PDB entry 3EN1 | X-ray diffraction, 3.20 A resolution | chains A and B

[Chain A]
Name: Benzene 1,2-dioxygenase subunit alpha
Organism: Pseudomonas putida
Notes: EC 1.14.12.11
UniProtKB: P0C618 (BNZA_PSEPU); residues 1-450 here = UniProt positions 1-450
Amino-acid sequence (450 residues; each row starts with the number of its first residue):
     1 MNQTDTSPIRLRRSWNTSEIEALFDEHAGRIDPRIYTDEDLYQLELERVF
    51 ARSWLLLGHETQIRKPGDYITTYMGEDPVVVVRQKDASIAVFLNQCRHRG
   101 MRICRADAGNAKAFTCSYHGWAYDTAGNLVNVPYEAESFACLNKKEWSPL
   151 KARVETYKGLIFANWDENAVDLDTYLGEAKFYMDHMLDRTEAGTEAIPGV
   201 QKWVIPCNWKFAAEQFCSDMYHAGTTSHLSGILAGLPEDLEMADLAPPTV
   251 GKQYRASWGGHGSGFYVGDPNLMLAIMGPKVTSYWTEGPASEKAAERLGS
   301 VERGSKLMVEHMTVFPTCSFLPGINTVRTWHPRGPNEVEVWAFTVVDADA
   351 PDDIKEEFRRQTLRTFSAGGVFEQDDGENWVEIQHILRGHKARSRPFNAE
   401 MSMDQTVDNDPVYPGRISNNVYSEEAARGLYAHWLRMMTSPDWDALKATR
Not modelled in the structure: 1-14, 239-240, 441-450
Ion coordination: 2Fe-2S cluster Fe: Cys-96, His-98, Cys-116, His-119; Fe2+: His-222, His-228, Asp-376
Ligand contacts:
  - 2Fe-2S cluster (FES): Cys-96, His-98, Arg-99, Gly-100, Met-101, Cys-116, Tyr-118, His-119, Gly-120, Trp-121
  - toluene (MBN): Gln-215, Phe-216, Asp-219, Met-220, His-222, Ala-223, His-311, Leu-321, Phe-366
UniProt features mapped onto this chain:
  - binding site ([2Fe-2S] cluster): Cys-96, His-98, Cys-116, His-119
  - binding site (Fe cation): His-222, His-228
From the paper describing this entry:
  - Fe2+ coordination: His-222, His-228, Asp-376
  - 2Fe-2S cluster coordination: Cys-96, His-98, Cys-116, His-119
  - binding site for toluene: Phe-216, His-222, Ala-223, His-311, Phe-366
  - conformationally variable residues (loop rearrangement): Glu-238 to Pro-247

[Chain B]
Name: Benzene 1,2-dioxygenase subunit beta
Organism: Pseudomonas putida
Notes: EC 1.14.12.11
UniProtKB: P0C619 (BNZB_PSEPU); residue numbers follow UniProt; this construct covers 1-187
Amino-acid sequence (187 residues; row label = number of the first residue in the row):
     1 MIDSANRADVFLRKPAPVAPELQHEVEQFYYWEAKLLNDRRFEEWFALLA
    51 EDIHYFMPIRTTRIMRDSRLEYSGSREYAHFDDDATMMKGRLRKITSDVS
   101 WSENPASRTRHLVSNVMIVGAEAEGEYEISSAFIVYRNRLERQLDIFAGE
   151 RRDTLRRNTSEAGFEIVNRTILIDQSTILANNLSFFF
Not modelled in the structure: 1-7
Ion coordination: Fe2+ near His-24 (its only coordinating residue here)
From the paper describing this entry:
  - Fe2+ coordination: His-24

[Chain A / chain B interface]
Pairs across the interface - 75 pairs, chain A then chain B:
  Tyr-69(A) / Ile-64(B)
  Ala-106(A) / Thr-62(B)
  Asp-107(A) / Thr-61(B)
  Asp-107(A) / Thr-62(B)  hydrogen bond (backbone-backbone)
  Ala-108(A) / Arg-63(B)  hydrogen bond (backbone-side chain)
  Asn-110(A) / Arg-66(B)
  Ile-197(A) / Tyr-78(B)
  Pro-198(A) / Glu-77(B)
  Pro-198(A) / Tyr-78(B)  hydrogen bond (backbone-backbone)
  Gly-199(A) / Tyr-78(B)
  Val-200(A) / Ile-59(B)
  Gln-201(A) / Ile-59(B)
  Gln-201(A) / Tyr-78(B)
  Gln-201(A) / His-80(B)  hydrogen bond
  Lys-202(A) / Thr-177(B)
  Lys-202(A) / Ile-178(B)  hydrogen bond (backbone-backbone)
  Trp-203(A) / Thr-177(B)
  Trp-203(A) / Ile-178(B)
  Trp-203(A) / Ala-180(B)
  Trp-203(A) / Asn-181(B)  hydrogen bond (side chain-backbone)
  Val-204(A) / Ile-178(B)  hydrogen bond (backbone-backbone)
  Val-204(A) / Ala-180(B)
  Val-204(A) / Asn-181(B)  hydrogen bond (backbone-backbone)
  Thr-226(A) / Trp-101(B)  hydrogen bond (backbone-side chain)
  Ser-227(A) / Trp-101(B)  hydrogen bond (backbone-side chain)
  Leu-229(A) / Val-99(B)  hydrophobic
  Ser-230(A) / Lys-94(B)  hydrogen bond
  Ser-230(A) / Val-99(B)  hydrogen bond (side chain-backbone)
  Ser-230(A) / Ser-100(B)
  Leu-233(A) / Arg-93(B)
  Leu-233(A) / Ser-97(B)
  Ala-234(A) / Gly-90(B)
  Leu-236(A) / Arg-93(B)  hydrogen bond (backbone-side chain)
  Pro-237(A) / Arg-93(B)  hydrogen bond (backbone-side chain)
  Glu-241(A) / Arg-93(B)  hydrogen bond (backbone-side chain)
  Met-242(A) / Arg-93(B)
  Ala-342(A) / Tyr-78(B)
  Thr-344(A) / Tyr-78(B)
  Asp-352(A) / Arg-76(B)  salt bridge
  Arg-359(A) / Arg-76(B)
  Arg-359(A) / Glu-77(B)  hydrogen bond (side chain-backbone)
  Arg-359(A) / Tyr-78(B)
  Arg-359(A) / Asp-82(B)  salt bridge
  Arg-360(A) / His-54(B)
  Arg-360(A) / Asp-82(B)  salt bridge
  Arg-360(A) / Asp-83(B)
  Arg-360(A) / Asp-84(B)
  Arg-360(A) / Met-87(B)
  Thr-362(A) / Tyr-78(B)
  Leu-363(A) / Tyr-78(B)  hydrophobic
  Leu-363(A) / Ala-79(B)
  Leu-363(A) / Asp-82(B)
  Leu-363(A) / Asp-83(B)
  Arg-364(A) / Met-87(B)
  Arg-364(A) / Arg-91(B)
  Ser-367(A) / Tyr-78(B)
  Ala-368(A) / Asn-182(B)
  Ala-368(A) / Leu-183(B)  hydrogen bond (backbone-backbone)
  Gly-369(A) / Arg-91(B)  hydrogen bond (backbone-side chain)
  Gly-369(A) / Leu-183(B)
  Val-371(A) / Arg-91(B)
  Val-371(A) / Lys-94(B)
  Gln-374(A) / Lys-94(B)
  Gln-374(A) / Ser-102(B)  hydrogen bond
  Gln-374(A) / Asn-182(B)  hydrogen bond (backbone-side chain)
  Gln-374(A) / Ser-184(B)
  Asp-375(A) / Lys-94(B)  salt bridge
  Asp-375(A) / Trp-101(B)
  Asp-375(A) / Ser-102(B)  hydrogen bond
  Gly-377(A) / Asn-181(B)
  Glu-378(A) / Arg-139(B)  salt bridge
  Glu-378(A) / Leu-140(B)
  Glu-378(A) / Asn-181(B)
  Val-381(A) / Asn-181(B)
  Glu-382(A) / Leu-140(B)
Other interface residues (no listed pair), chain A (51 interface residues in all): Arg-105, Gly-109, Ile-205, Pro-206, Glu-238, Glu-339, Phe-366, Gly-370, Asn-379, His-385
Other interface residues (no listed pair), chain B (40 interface residues in all): Asp-67, Ser-75, Phe-81, Lys-89, Glu-141, Gln-143
From the paper, about this interface:
  - interface residues, chain A: Thr-226(A)

[In short]
51 residues of chain A face 40 of chain B across their interface; the contacts include 21 hydrogen bonds and 5
salt bridges. Among the polar pairs are Asp-352(A)/Arg-76(B), Arg-359(A)/Asp-82(B) and Arg-360(A)/Asp-82(B).
The paper reports a binding site for toluene at Phe-216(A), His-222(A) and Ala-223(A) among others; the
interface residue Thr-226(A).
Here chain A is Benzene 1,2-dioxygenase subunit alpha and chain B is Benzene 1,2-dioxygenase subunit beta,
both from Pseudomonas putida. Entry 3EN1 (Crystal structure of Toluene 2,3-Dioxygenase) was determined by
X-ray diffraction (same publication as 3EQQ, 3DQY and 3EF6).
